PDB entry 9K40 | electron microscopy, 3.15 A resolution | chains D and I of the 10 polymer chains in the assembly

# Chain D
Protein: Histone H2B.1
From: Arabidopsis thaliana
UniProt: Q9LQQ4 (H2B1_ARATH); residues 0-147 here correspond to UniProt positions 1-148 (UniProt number = residue number + 1)
Sequence (148 residues; each row starts with the number of its first residue; numbering starts at 0):
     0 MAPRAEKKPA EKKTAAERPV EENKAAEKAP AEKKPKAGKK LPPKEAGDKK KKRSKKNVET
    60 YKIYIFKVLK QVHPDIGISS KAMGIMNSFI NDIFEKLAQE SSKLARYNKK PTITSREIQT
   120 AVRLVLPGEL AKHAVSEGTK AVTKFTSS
Not modelled in the structure: 0-54
Curated features (UniProtKB/Swiss-Prot):
  - modified residue: Ala1 (N,N,N-trimethylalanine), Lys6 (N6-acetyllysine), Lys11 (N6-acetyllysine), Lys12 (N6,N6-dimethyllysine), Lys27 (N6-acetyllysine), Lys32 (N6-acetyllysine), Lys38 (N6-acetyllysine), Lys39 (N6-acetyllysine)
  - cross-link: Lys143 (Glycyl lysine isopeptide (Lys-Gly) (interchain with G-Cter in ubiquitin))

# Chain I
Molecule: 15.2.2 DNA
Sequence (147 nucleotides; row label = number of the first residue in the row; numbers below 1 keep their minus sign (DA-73 is residue -73)):
   -73 ACCTTTATTG ACTCCATAAT TGACCAATTG AGCGGCTCGA TTCAACTGTC AATAACTTCA
   -13 AATGAAGCAA GAGCCTTATC GTATTCTCCG CACGATGGTG CTTTAATCCA CCGCAACTTT
    47 CCTCTTTAAT AAAGGCACAA GCATTAA
Not modelled in the structure: -73, 73

# Chain D / chain I interface
Contacting residue pairs (10; chain D residue first):
  Asn56(D) with DT-46(I), sugar contact
  Phe65(D) with DT-53(I), phosphate contact
  Gly76(D) with DT-53(I), phosphate contact
  Ile77(D) with DT-54(I), sugar contact; DT-53(I), phosphate contact
  Ser79(D) with DT-54(I), hydrogen bond to the phosphate
  Lys109(D) with DA-34(I), salt bridge to the phosphate
  Pro110(D) with DG-35(I), phosphate contact; DA-34(I), phosphate contact
  Thr111(D) with DA-34(I), phosphate contact
Also at the interface, not in a pair above, chain D (11 interface residues in all): Lys55, Glu58, Ser78
Also at the interface, not in a pair above, chain I (7 interface residues in all): DT-45, DT30

# Overview
Chain D and chain I form an interface of 11 and 7 residues respectively; the contacts include 1 hydrogen bond
and 1 salt bridge. Polar pairs include Ser79(D)-DT-54(I) and Lys109(D)-DA-34(I).
Chain D is Histone H2B.1 (Arabidopsis thaliana) and chain I is 15.2.2 DNA; the structure, Cryo-EM structure of
Arabidopsis thaliana H2A-nucleosome with Arabidopsis native 147bp DNA 15.2.2 (C2 symmetry), was determined by
electron microscopy (same publication as 9K41 and 9K42).
